PDB entry 9G3K | X-ray diffraction, 1.55 A resolution | chains A and C of the 4 polymer chains in the assembly

# Chain A (and C)
Molecule: Fucose-binding lectin PA-IIL
Organism: Pseudomonas aeruginosa PAO1
Notes: chain C of this document is another copy of the same molecule, construct and numbering; everything in this record applies to it too
UniProt: Q9HYN5 (Q9HYN5_PSEAE); residues 1-114 here correspond to UniProt positions 2-115 (UniProt number = residue number + 1)
Amino-acid sequence (114 residues; numbered 1 to 114; the number before each row is that of its first residue):
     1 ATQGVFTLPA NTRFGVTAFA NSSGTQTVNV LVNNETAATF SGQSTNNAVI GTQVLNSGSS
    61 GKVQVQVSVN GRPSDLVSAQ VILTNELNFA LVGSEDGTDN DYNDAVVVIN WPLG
Ion coordination: Ca2+ site 1: Asn-21, Asp-101, Asn-103, Asp-104 (shared with 1 residue of chain B); Ca2+ site 2: Glu-95, Asp-99, Asp-101, Asp-104; Ca2+ site 3: Gly-114 (shared with 4 residues of chain B)
From the paper describing this entry:
  - binding site for the ligand R7E: Ser-22, Ser-23, Gly-24, Ser-41, Thr-45, Val-69, Asn-70, Asp-96, Thr-98

# Chain A / chain C interface
Pairs across the interface (6):
  Ala-1(A) / Asp-75(C)  hydrogen bond (backbone-side chain)
  Ala-1(A) / Val-77(C)  hydrophobic
  Ala-1(A) / Tyr-102(C)
  Asp-75(A) / Ala-1(C)  hydrogen bond (side chain-backbone)
  Val-77(A) / Ala-1(C)  hydrophobic
  Tyr-102(A) / Ala-1(C)
Interface residues without a listed pair, chain A (5 interface residues in all): Gln-3
Interface residues without a listed pair, chain C (5 interface residues in all): Gln-3

# Overview
The chain A/chain C interface involves 5 residues from each chain; the contacts include 2 hydrogen bonds. The
hydrogen-bonded pair is Ala-1(A)/Asp-75(C). Asn-21(A), Asp-101(A), Asn-103(A) and Asp-104(A) form the Ca2+
site 1. The paper reports a binding site for the ligand R7E at Ser-22(A), Ser-23(A) and Gly-24(A) among
others.
Both chains are Fucose-binding lectin PA-IIL (Pseudomonas aeruginosa PAO1). Entry 9G3K (LecB from PA01 in
complex with synthetic beta - fucosylamide) was determined by X-ray diffraction (same publication as 9G3L and
9H0Q).
